9E1O - chains E and J of the 11 polymer chains in the assembly; structure by electron microscopy, 3.30 A resolution.

# Chain E
Protein: Histone H3.2
Source organism: Xenopus laevis
Reference sequence: P84233 (H32_XENLA); residues 0-135 here correspond to UniProt positions 1-136 (UniProt number = residue number + 1)
Amino-acid sequence (136 residues; row label = number of the first residue in the row; numbering starts at 0):
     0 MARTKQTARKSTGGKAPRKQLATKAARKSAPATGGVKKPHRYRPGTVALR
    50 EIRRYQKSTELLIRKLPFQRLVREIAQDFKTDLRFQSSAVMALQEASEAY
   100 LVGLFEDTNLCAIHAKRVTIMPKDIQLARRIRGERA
Disordered / not traced: 0-37, 134-135

# Chain J
Molecule: 152-nt DNA strand
Source organism: Homo sapiens
Sequence (152 nucleotides; row label = number of the first residue in the row; numbers below 1 keep their minus sign (DC-75 is residue -75)):
   -75 CCCTGGAGAATCCCGGTGCCGAGGCCGCTCAATTGGTCGTAGACAGCTCT
   -25 AGCACCGCTTAAACGCACGTACGCGCTGTCCCCCGCGTTTTAACCGCCAA
    25 GGGGATTACTCCCTAGTCTCCAGGCACGTGTCAGATATATACATCCTGTG
    75 CA
Disordered / not traced: -75, 76

# How chain E and chain J interact
Residue-residue contacts (24; chain E residue first):
  His39(E) - DA-69(J)  phosphate contact
  His39(E) - DG-68(J)  phosphate contact
  Arg40(E) - DG9(J)  base contact
  Arg40(E) - DC10(J)  sugar contact
  Tyr41(E) - DG-68(J)  sugar contact
  Tyr41(E) - DA-67(J)  hydrogen bond to the phosphate
  Tyr41(E) - DG9(J)  sugar contact
  Tyr41(E) - DC10(J)  phosphate contact
  Arg42(E) - DG9(J)  sugar contact
  Pro43(E) - DC8(J)  phosphate contact
  Pro43(E) - DG9(J)  phosphate contact
  Gly44(E) - DG9(J)  hydrogen bond to the phosphate
  Thr45(E) - DG9(J)  phosphate contact
  Val46(E) - DG9(J)  phosphate contact
  Val46(E) - DC10(J)  phosphate contact
  Ala47(E) - DG9(J)  phosphate contact
  Arg49(E) - DA-67(J)  sugar contact
  Arg63(E) - DC18(J)  salt bridge to the phosphate
  Lys64(E) - DC18(J)  phosphate contact
  Leu65(E) - DA17(J)  phosphate contact
  Leu65(E) - DC18(J)  phosphate contact
  Pro66(E) - DA17(J)  sugar contact
  Arg69(E) - DA17(J)  salt bridge to the phosphate
  Arg83(E) - DG27(J)  sugar contact
Also at the interface, not in a pair above, chain J (11 interface residues in all): DA-66, DG26

# In short
Chain E and chain J form an interface of 16 and 11 residues respectively; the contacts include 2 hydrogen
bonds and 2 salt bridges. Polar contacts include Tyr41(E)-DA-67(J), Gly44(E)-DG9(J) and Arg63(E)-DC18(J).
Here chain E is Histone H3.2 (Xenopus laevis) and chain J is a 152-nt DNA strand (Homo sapiens). Entry 9E1O
(Snf2h bound nucleosome complex - ClassB1) was determined by electron microscopy (same publication as 9E1L,
9E1M, 9E1N, 9E1P, 9E1Q, 9E1R and 4 further entries).
